4CDU - chains A and B of the 4 polymer chains in the assembly; structure by X-ray diffraction, 2.80 A resolution.

Chain A:
Protein: VP1
From: Enterovirus A71
Reference sequence: B2ZUN0 (B2ZUN0_9ENTO); residues 1-297 here correspond to UniProt positions 566-862 (UniProt number = residue number + 565)
Chain sequence (297 residues; each row starts with the number of its first residue):
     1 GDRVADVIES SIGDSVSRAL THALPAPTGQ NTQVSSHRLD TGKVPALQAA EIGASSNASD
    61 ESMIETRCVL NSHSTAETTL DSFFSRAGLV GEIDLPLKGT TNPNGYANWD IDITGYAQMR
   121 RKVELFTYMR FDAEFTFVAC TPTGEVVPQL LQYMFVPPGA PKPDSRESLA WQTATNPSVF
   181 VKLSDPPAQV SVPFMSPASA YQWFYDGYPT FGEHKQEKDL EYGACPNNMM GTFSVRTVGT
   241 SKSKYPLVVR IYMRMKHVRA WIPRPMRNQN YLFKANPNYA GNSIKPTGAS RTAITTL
Ligand contacts: YM2 (1-[(3S)-5-[4-[(E)-ethoxyiminomethyl]phenoxy]-3-methyl-pentyl]-3-pyridin-4-yl-imidazolidin-2-one): Ile111, Asp112, Ile113, Thr114, Phe131, Phe135, Phe137, Tyr153, Met154, Phe155, Pro177, Ser178, Val179, Val190, Val192, Met195, Tyr201, Gln202, Trp203, Asn228, Met230, Phe233, Met253
From the paper describing this entry:
  - binding site for YM2: Ile113, Phe131, Phe135, Phe155, Met253

Chain B:
Protein: VP2
From: Enterovirus A71
Reference sequence: B2ZUN0 (B2ZUN0_9ENTO); residues 1-254 here correspond to UniProt positions 70-323 (UniProt number = residue number + 69)
Chain sequence (254 residues; each row starts with the number of its first residue):
     1 SPSAEACGYS DRVAQLTIGN STITTQEAAN IIVGYGEWPS YCSDSDATAV DKPTRPDVSV
    61 NRFYTLDTKL WEKSSKGWYW KFPDVLTETG VFGQNAQFHY LYRSGFCIHV QCNASKFHQG
   121 ALLVAVLPEY VIGTVAGGTG TEDTHPPYKQ TQPGADGFEL QHPYVLDAGI PISQLTVCPH
   181 QWINLRTNNC ATIIVPYINA LPFDSALNHC NFGLLVVPIS PLDYDQGATP VIPITITLAP
   241 MCSEFAGLRQ AVTQ
Not modelled in the structure: 1-9

Chain A / chain B interface:
Residue-residue contacts - 124 pairs, chain A then chain B:
  Ser11(A) - Tyr41(B)
  Ile12(A) - Tyr41(B)
  Ile12(A) - Arg55(B)
  Ile12(A) - Asp57(B)
  Gly13(A) - Tyr41(B)
  Asp14(A) - Ser40(B)
  Asp14(A) - Tyr41(B)  hydrogen bond (backbone-backbone)
  Ser15(A) - Ser40(B)
  Ser15(A) - Tyr41(B)
  Ser15(A) - Ser43(B)
  Val16(A) - Ser40(B)
  Ser17(A) - Glu37(B)
  Ser17(A) - Ser40(B)
  Arg18(A) - Glu37(B)
  Arg18(A) - Trp38(B)  hydrogen bond (backbone-backbone)
  Ala19(A) - Gly36(B)
  Leu20(A) - Gly36(B)  hydrogen bond (backbone-backbone)
  Leu20(A) - Trp38(B)
  Ala50(A) - Trp182(B)
  Glu51(A) - Gln181(B)
  Glu51(A) - Trp182(B)  hydrogen bond (backbone-backbone)
  Glu51(A) - Asn184(B)  hydrogen bond
  Glu51(A) - Thr187(B)  hydrogen bond
  Glu51(A) - Asn188(B)
  Ile52(A) - Ala29(B)
  Ile52(A) - Asn30(B)
  Ile52(A) - Ile32(B)
  Ile52(A) - His180(B)
  Ile52(A) - Gln181(B)  hydrogen bond (backbone-side chain)
  Gly53(A) - His180(B)
  Thr127(A) - Glu129(B)
  Tyr128(A) - Glu129(B)  hydrogen bond
  Tyr128(A) - Ile198(B)
  Tyr128(A) - Asn199(B)
  Tyr128(A) - Ala200(B)
  Ala198(A) - Leu201(B)  hydrophobic
  Ser199(A) - Ala200(B)  hydrogen bond (backbone-backbone)
  Ala200(A) - Ala200(B)
  Gln202(A) - Glu129(B)  hydrogen bond
  Phe204(A) - Glu129(B)
  Phe204(A) - Val131(B)  hydrophobic
  Tyr205(A) - Glu129(B)
  Tyr205(A) - Val131(B)
  Tyr205(A) - Asn208(B)
  Tyr205(A) - His209(B)
  Asp206(A) - Lys81(B)  salt bridge
  Asp206(A) - Glu129(B)  hydrogen bond (backbone-side chain)
  Asp206(A) - Tyr130(B)
  Asp206(A) - Val131(B)
  Asp206(A) - His209(B)
  Asp206(A) - Cys210(B)  hydrogen bond (backbone-backbone)
  Gly207(A) - Asn208(B)
  Tyr208(A) - Tyr148(B)
  Tyr208(A) - Thr151(B)  hydrogen bond
  Tyr208(A) - Gln152(B)
  Tyr208(A) - Asn208(B)  hydrogen bond (backbone-backbone)
  Thr210(A) - Asn208(B)
  Phe211(A) - Ser205(B)
  Phe211(A) - Asn208(B)
  Phe211(A) - Gln254(B)
  Gly212(A) - Gln254(B)  hydrogen bond (backbone-backbone)
  Glu213(A) - Gln254(B)
  His214(A) - Tyr148(B)
  His214(A) - Gln254(B)
  Asp219(A) - His145(B)
  Asp219(A) - Pro146(B)
  Asp219(A) - Pro147(B)
  Leu220(A) - His145(B)
  Tyr222(A) - Lys81(B)
  Tyr222(A) - Tyr130(B)
  Tyr222(A) - Val131(B)
  Tyr222(A) - Ile132(B)  hydrogen bond (side chain-backbone)
  Tyr222(A) - Pro146(B)  hydrophobic
  Tyr222(A) - Thr151(B)
  Ile262(A) - Tyr35(B)
  Ile262(A) - Pro128(B)  hydrophobic
  Pro263(A) - Val177(B)  hydrophobic
  Arg264(A) - Pro128(B)  hydrogen bond (side chain-backbone)
  Arg264(A) - Glu129(B)  hydrogen bond (side chain-backbone)
  Pro265(A) - Ile170(B)
  Pro265(A) - Pro171(B)
  Pro265(A) - Gln174(B)
  Met266(A) - Pro171(B)
  Met266(A) - Gln174(B)  hydrogen bond (backbone-side chain)
  Arg267(A) - Ala168(B)  hydrogen bond (side chain-backbone)
  Arg267(A) - Gly169(B)
  Asn268(A) - Val165(B)
  Asn268(A) - Gly169(B)  hydrogen bond (backbone-backbone)
  Asn268(A) - Ile170(B)
  Asn268(A) - Pro171(B)
  Gln269(A) - Val165(B)
  Gln269(A) - Gly169(B)
  Leu272(A) - Ala136(B)  hydrophobic
  Leu272(A) - Gly140(B)
  Phe273(A) - Gly140(B)
  Phe273(A) - Glu142(B)
  Phe273(A) - Asp143(B)
  Asn276(A) - Asp143(B)  hydrogen bond
  Asn276(A) - His145(B)
  Pro277(A) - Val131(B)
  Pro277(A) - Gly133(B)
  Pro277(A) - Ala168(B)
  Asn278(A) - Gly133(B)
  Asn278(A) - Thr134(B)  hydrogen bond (side chain-backbone)
  Asn278(A) - Asp143(B)
  Asn278(A) - Thr144(B)  hydrogen bond (side chain-backbone)
  Tyr279(A) - Thr134(B)  hydrogen bond (backbone-backbone)
  Tyr279(A) - Val135(B)
  Tyr279(A) - Ala136(B)
  Tyr279(A) - His162(B)  hydrogen bond
  Tyr279(A) - Val165(B)  hydrophobic
  Tyr279(A) - Asp167(B)
  Tyr279(A) - Ala168(B)
  Tyr279(A) - Gly169(B)
  Ala280(A) - Val135(B)
  Ala280(A) - Gly138(B)
  Gly281(A) - Val135(B)  hydrogen bond (backbone-backbone)
  Gly281(A) - Gly138(B)  hydrogen bond (backbone-backbone)
  Asn282(A) - Gly138(B)  hydrogen bond (backbone-backbone)
  Asn282(A) - Thr139(B)
  Ile284(A) - Val165(B)  hydrophobic
  Pro286(A) - Tyr164(B)
  Thr287(A) - Tyr164(B)  hydrogen bond (backbone-side chain)
  Thr287(A) - Pro171(B)
Also at the interface, not in a pair above, chain A (58 interface residues in all): Thr21, Gln216, Asn227, Ser283, Lys285
Also at the interface, not in a pair above, chain B (68 interface residues in all): Val33, Cys42, Tyr100, Leu127, Gly137, Leu175, Cys178, Leu207, Arg249

In short:
The interface between chain A and chain B involves 58 residues on one side and 68 on the other, with 30
hydrogen bonds and 1 salt bridge. Among the polar pairs are Asp206(A)-Lys81(B), Glu51(A)-Asn184(B) and
Glu51(A)-Thr187(B). Bound to chain A: compound YM2. The paper reports a binding site for YM2 at Ile113(A),
Phe131(A) and Phe135(A) among others.
Chain A is VP1 and chain B is VP2, both from Enterovirus A71; the structure, Crystal structure of human
Enterovirus 71 in complex with the uncoating inhibitor GPP3, was determined by X-ray diffraction (same
publication as 4CDQ, 4CDW, 4CDX, 4CEW and 4CEY).
